PDB entry 4OZ0 | X-ray diffraction, 2.20 A resolution | chains A and B

[Chain A (and B)]
Name: RNA-binding protein 39
Source organism: Homo sapiens
Notes: fragment: 417-530; chain B of this document is another copy of the same molecule, construct and numbering; everything in this record applies to it too
UniProtKB: Q14498 (RBM39_HUMAN); residues 411-524 here correspond to UniProt positions 417-530 (UniProt number = residue number + 6)
Chain sequence (115 residues; each row starts with the number of its first residue):
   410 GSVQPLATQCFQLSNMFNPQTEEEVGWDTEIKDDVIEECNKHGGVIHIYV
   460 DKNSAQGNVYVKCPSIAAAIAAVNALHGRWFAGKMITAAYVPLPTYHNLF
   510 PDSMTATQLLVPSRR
Unresolved in the structure: 410-411 (chain B: 410-414, 523-524)
Construct notes: expression tag (410)
From the paper describing this entry:
  - contacts within the chain: Y469-L508 (hydrophobic contact), Y469-F509 (hydrophobic contact), Y469-Y505 (hydrophobic contact)

[Chain A / chain B interface]
Contacting residue pairs - 18 pairs, chain A then chain B:
  Q421(A) - G487(B)  hydrogen bond (side chain-backbone)
  Q421(A) - W489(B)  hydrogen bond
  Q421(A) - M494(B)
  D460(A) - H486(B)  salt bridge
  N462(A) - N483(B)  hydrogen bond (backbone-side chain)
  S463(A) - N483(B)
  A464(A) - N483(B)  hydrogen bond (backbone-backbone)
  Y469(A) - H486(B)
  Y469(A) - G487(B)
  Y469(A) - M494(B)  hydrophobic
  Y499(A) - W489(B)
  V500(A) - M494(B)  hydrophobic
  T504(A) - N424(B)
  T504(A) - M494(B)
  N507(A) - Q465(B)  hydrogen bond
  L508(A) - H486(B)
  L508(A) - M494(B)  hydrophobic
  L508(A) - T496(B)
Also at the interface, not in a pair above, chain A (13 interface residues in all): N467, A498

[Overview]
Chain A and chain B form an interface of 13 and 8 residues respectively, with 5 hydrogen bonds and 1 salt
bridge. Polar contacts include D460(A)-H486(B), Q421(A)-G487(B) and Q421(A)-W489(B). From the paper: contacts
within the chain involving Y469(A), L508(A) and F509(A) among others.
Both chains are RNA-binding protein 39 (Homo sapiens). Entry 4OZ0 (Crystal structure of human CAPERalpha U2AF
homology motif (apo-state)) was determined by X-ray diffraction (same publication as 4OZ1).
